PDB entry 6FA1 | X-ray diffraction, 1.97 A resolution | chains D and F of the 6 polymer chains in the assembly

== Chain D (and F) ==
Molecule: GTPase KRas
Organism: Homo sapiens
Notes: chain F of this document is another copy of the same molecule, construct and numbering; everything in this record applies to it too
UniProtKB: P01116 (RASK_HUMAN), isoform P01116-2; numbering as in UniProt (aligned over 1-168)
Amino-acid sequence (172 residues; each row starts with the number of its first residue; numbers below 1 keep their minus sign (Ala-3 is residue -3)):
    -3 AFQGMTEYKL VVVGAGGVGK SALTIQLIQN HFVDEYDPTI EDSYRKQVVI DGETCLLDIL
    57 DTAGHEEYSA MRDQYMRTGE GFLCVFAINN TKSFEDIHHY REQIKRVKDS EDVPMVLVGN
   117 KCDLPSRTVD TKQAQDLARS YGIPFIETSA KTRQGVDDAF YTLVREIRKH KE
Modified / non-standard residues: Cys51 (S-hydroxycysteine; CSO)
Differences from the reference sequence: expression tag (-3 to 0); engineered mutation His61 (Gln in P01116)
Metal / ion sites: Mg2+: Ser17, Thr35 (together with GMP-PNP)
Residues lining bound ligands: GMP-PNP (GNP; phosphoaminophosphonic acid-guanylate ester): Ala11, Gly12, Gly13, Val14, Gly15, Lys16, Ser17, Ala18, Phe28, Val29, Asp30, Glu31, Tyr32, Asp33, Pro34, Thr35, Thr58, Ala59, Gly60, Asn116, Lys117, Asp119, Leu120, Ser145, Ala146, Lys147
Curated features (UniProtKB/Swiss-Prot):
  - motif: Tyr32 to Tyr40 (Effector region)
  - binding site (GTP): Gly10 to Ala18, Val29 to Thr35, Ala59, Gly60, Asn116 to Asp119
  - modified residue: Met1 (N-acetylmethionine), Thr2 (N-acetylthreonine), Lys104 (N6-acetyllysine)
  - glycosylation: Thr35 (Microbial infection: O-linked (Glc) threonine)
  - natural variant: Lys5 (K5E: In NS3; K5N: In GASC), Gly10 (G10GG: In AML), Gly12 (G12A: In colorectal cancer samples; G12C: In lung carcinoma; G12D: In GASC, JMML and SFM; G12R: In lung cancer and bladder cancer; G12S: In GASC and JMML; G12V: In GASC), Gly13 (G13D: In GASC, JMML and OES; G13R: In pylocytic astrocytoma), Val14 (V14I: In NS3), Leu19 (L19F: In OES), Gln22 (Q22E: In CFC2; Q22R: In NS3), Pro34 (P34L: In NS3; P34Q: In NS3; P34R: In CFC2), Ile36 (I36M: In NS3), Thr58 (T58I: In NS3), Ala59 (A59T: In GASC), Gly60 (G60R: In CFC2; G60S: In NS3), 8 further natural variant entries in UniProt
  - mutagenesis: Asp38 (D38A: Decreased interaction with MAPKAP1/SIN1), Tyr40 (Y40A: Decreased interaction with MAPKAP1/SIN1)

== Chain D / chain F interface ==
Contacting residue pairs (25; chain D residue first):
  Ala-3(D) with Gln25(F)
  Phe-2(D) with Gln25(F)
  Gln-1(D) with Asp38(F); Ser39(F); Tyr40(F); Arg41(F), hydrogen bond (backbone-backbone)
  Gly0(D) with Arg41(F)
  Met1(D) with Arg41(F); Lys42(F)
  Glu3(D) with Arg41(F), salt bridge
  Gln25(D) with Ala-3(F); Phe-2(F)
  Asp38(D) with Gln-1(F), hydrogen bond
  Ser39(D) with Gln-1(F)
  Tyr40(D) with Gln-1(F)
  Arg41(D) with Gln-1(F), hydrogen bond (backbone-backbone); Gly0(F); Met1(F); Glu3(F), salt bridge; Arg41(F); Leu52(F)
  Lys42(D) with Met1(F)
  Gln43(D) with Met1(F); Gln43(F)
  Leu52(D) with Leu52(F), hydrophobic
Other interface residues (no listed pair), chain D (15 interface residues in all): Ile24
Other interface residues (no listed pair), chain F (15 interface residues in all): Ile24

== In short ==
The chain D/chain F interface involves 15 residues from each chain; the contacts include 3 hydrogen bonds and
2 salt bridges. Polar contacts include Glu3(D)-Arg41(F), Asp38(D)-Gln-1(F) and Gln-1(D)-Arg41(F). Chain D
binds GMP-PNP. UniProt lists 22 GTP-binding residues and 2 mutagenesis sites on chain D.
Both chains are GTPase KRas (Homo sapiens). Entry 6FA1 (Antibody derived (Abd-4) small molecule binding to
KRAS) was determined by X-ray diffraction.
